PDB entry 9JJI | electron microscopy, 3.40 A resolution | chains A and D of the 4 polymer chains in the assembly

[Chain A (and D)]
Name: Capsid protein
From: Rabbit hemorrhagic disease virus 2
Notes: chain D of this document is another copy of the same molecule, construct and numbering; everything in this record applies to it too
Reference sequence: A0A3S8Q1D6 (A0A3S8Q1D6_RHDV); residue numbers follow UniProt; this construct covers 38-579
Chain sequence (542 residues; row label = number of the first residue in the row):
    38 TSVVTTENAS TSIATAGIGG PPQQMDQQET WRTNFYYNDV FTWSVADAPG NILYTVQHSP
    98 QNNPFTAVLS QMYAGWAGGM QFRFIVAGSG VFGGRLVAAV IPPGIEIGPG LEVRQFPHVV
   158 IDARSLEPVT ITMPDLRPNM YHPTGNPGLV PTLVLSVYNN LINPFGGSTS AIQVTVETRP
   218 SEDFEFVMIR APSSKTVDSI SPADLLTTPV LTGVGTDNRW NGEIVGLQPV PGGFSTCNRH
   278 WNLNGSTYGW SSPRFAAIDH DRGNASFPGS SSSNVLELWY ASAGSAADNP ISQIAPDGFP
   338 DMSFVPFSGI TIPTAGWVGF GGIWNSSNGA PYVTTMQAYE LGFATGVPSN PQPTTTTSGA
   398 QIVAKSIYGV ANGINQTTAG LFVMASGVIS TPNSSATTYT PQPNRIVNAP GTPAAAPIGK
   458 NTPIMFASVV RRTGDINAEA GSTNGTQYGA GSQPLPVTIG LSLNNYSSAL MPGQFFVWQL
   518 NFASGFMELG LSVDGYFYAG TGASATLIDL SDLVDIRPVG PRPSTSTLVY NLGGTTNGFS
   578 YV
Disordered / not traced: 38-65, 234-579 (chain D: 38-65, 570-579)
Differences from the reference sequence: conflict M62 (Val in A0A3S8Q1D6), I347 (Thr in A0A3S8Q1D6)

[Interface between chain A and chain D]
Contacting residue pairs (31):
  G127(A) with G127(D), hydrogen bond (backbone-backbone)
  V128(A) with S126(D)
  F129(A) with S126(D)
  G130(A) with G125(D)
  R132(A) with I122(D); V123(D), hydrogen bond (side chain-backbone); L163(D), hydrogen bond (side chain-backbone)
  R151(A) with Y74(D)
  Q152(A) with Y73(D); Y74(D); P101(D)
  F153(A) with Y73(D)
  P154(A) with Y73(D)
  H155(A) with F72(D); E214(D), salt bridge
  D159(A) with L163(D)
  R161(A) with G125(D), hydrogen bond (side chain-backbone); S126(D); G127(D); R161(D), hydrogen bond (side chain-backbone); S162(D); L163(D)
  Y195(A) with Y74(D); T212(D); E214(D), hydrogen bond
  N196(A) with A124(D); Q210(D); T212(D)
  P201(A) with S126(D); V128(D), hydrophobic; T206(D)
Also at the interface, not in a pair above, chain A (19 interface residues in all): G131, V157, I199, N200
Also at the interface, not in a pair above, chain D (23 interface residues in all): N71, F102, F129, G203, G204

[Overview]
Chain A and chain D form an interface of 19 and 23 residues respectively; the contacts include 6 hydrogen
bonds and 1 salt bridge. Among the polar pairs are H155(A)-E214(D), R132(A)-V123(D) and R132(A)-L163(D).
Both chains are Capsid protein (Rabbit hemorrhagic disease virus 2). Entry 9JJI (Local refinement of RHDV GI.2
T=1 VLP) was determined by electron microscopy, deposited together with 9JJG, 9JJH and 9JJJ.
